PDB entry 5TQ8 | X-ray diffraction, 1.59 A resolution | chain A

[Chain A]
Protein: Tyrosine-protein kinase JAK2
From: Homo sapiens
Notes: EC 2.7.10.2
Reference sequence: O60674 (JAK2_HUMAN); numbering as in UniProt (aligned over 837-1132)
Chain sequence (298 residues; row label = number of the first residue in the row):
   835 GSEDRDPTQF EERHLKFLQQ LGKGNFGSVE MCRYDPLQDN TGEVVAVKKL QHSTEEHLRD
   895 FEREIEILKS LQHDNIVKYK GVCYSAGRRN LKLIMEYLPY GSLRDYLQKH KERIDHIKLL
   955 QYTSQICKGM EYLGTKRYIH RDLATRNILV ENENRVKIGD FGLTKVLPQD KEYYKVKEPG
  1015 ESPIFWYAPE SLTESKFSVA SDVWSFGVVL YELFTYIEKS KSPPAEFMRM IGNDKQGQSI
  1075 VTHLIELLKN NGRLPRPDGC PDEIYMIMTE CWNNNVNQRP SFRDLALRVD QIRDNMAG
Unresolved in the structure: 835-840, 1132
Sequence notes: expression tag (835-836); engineered mutation Ser1073 (Met in O60674), Thr1076 (Phe in O60674)
Small-molecule neighbours: 7GS ({2-[6-(2-ethyl-5-fluoro-4-hydroxyphenyl)-2H-indazol-3-yl]-3,4,6,7-tetrahydro-5H-imidazo[4,5-c]pyridin-5-yl}[5-(piperidin-1-yl)pyrazin-2-yl]methanone): Gln853, Gln854, Leu855, Gly856, Lys857, Val863, Ala880, Val881, Lys882, Glu898, Leu902, Val911, Leu927, Met929, Glu930, Tyr931, Leu932, Pro933, Gly935, Leu983, Gly993, Asp994, Phe995, Gly996
UniProt features mapped onto this chain:
  - active site: Asp976 (Proton acceptor)
  - binding site (ATP): Leu855 to Val863, Lys882
  - modified residue (Phosphotyrosine): Tyr868, Tyr966, Tyr972, Tyr1007, Tyr1008
  - mutagenesis: Lys882 (K882E: Loss of ability to up-regulate potassium voltage-gated channel activity of KCNA3)
From the paper describing this entry:
  - binding site for 7GS: Leu855, Tyr931

[Summary]
Bound to chain A: compound 7GS. Curated annotation (UniProt) lists active-site residue Asp976, 10 ATP-binding
residues and one mutagenesis site. From the paper: a binding site for 7GS at Leu855 and Tyr931.
Chain A is Tyrosine-protein kinase JAK2 (Homo sapiens); the structure, Design and Synthesis of a pan-JAK
Kinase Inhibitor Clinical Candidate (PF-06263276) Suitable for Inhaled and Topical ..., was determined by
X-ray diffraction together with 5TQ3, 5TQ4, 5TQ5, 5TQ6 and 5TQ7 from the same study.
